PDB entry 7Q37 | X-ray diffraction, 2.25 A resolution | chain A

Chain A:
Name: Bacteriorhodopsin
Source organism: Candidatus Actinomarina minuta
UniProt: S5DM51 (S5DM51_9ACTN); numbering as in UniProt (aligned over 1-220)
Chain sequence (220 residues; each row starts with the number of its first residue):
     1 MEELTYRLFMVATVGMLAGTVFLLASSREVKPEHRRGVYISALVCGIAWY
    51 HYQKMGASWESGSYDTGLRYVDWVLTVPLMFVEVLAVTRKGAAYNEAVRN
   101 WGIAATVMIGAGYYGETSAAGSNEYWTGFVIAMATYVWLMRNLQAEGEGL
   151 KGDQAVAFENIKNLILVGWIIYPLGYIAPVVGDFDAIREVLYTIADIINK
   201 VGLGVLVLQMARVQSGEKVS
Disordered / not traced: 218-220
Covalent attachments: retinal (RET) linked to Lys200
Modified positions: Met1 (N-formylmethionine; FME)
Small-molecule neighbours:
  - krypton (KR), molecule 1: Thr5, Leu8, Phe9, Glu189, Val190, Thr193
  - krypton (KR), molecule 2: Arg7, Leu8, Val11
  - krypton (KR), molecule 3: Leu8, Val11, Ala12, Thr193, Ile197
  - krypton (KR), molecule 4: Val11, Gly15, Ile197
  - krypton (KR), molecule 5: Gly19, Phe22, Leu23, Val201, Gly204, Val205
  - krypton (KR), molecule 6: Phe22, Ala25, Ser26
  - krypton (KR), molecule 7: Arg36, Gly37, Ile40, Glu83, Ala86
  - krypton (KR), molecule 8: Ser41, Val44, Cys45, Glu83, Leu203, Gly204
  - krypton (KR), molecule 9: Pro78, Phe81, Val82, Val98, Trp101, Gly102
  - krypton (KR), molecule 10: Phe81, Trp101, Leu139, Met140, Leu143, Ile165
  - krypton (KR), molecule 11: Glu83, Val84, Val87, Ile161, Val207
  - krypton (KR), molecule 12: Met108, Tyr136, Leu139, Met140, Trp169
  - krypton (KR), molecule 13: Trp126, Phe129, Val130
  - krypton (KR), molecule 14: Phe129, Val130, Met133
  - krypton (KR), molecule 15: Ala178, Val181, Phe184
  - eicosane (LFA), molecule 1: Gly15, Ala18, Gly19, Phe22, Ile197, Val201
  - eicosane (LFA), molecule 2: Thr20, Leu24, Tyr39, Ala42, Leu43, Gly46, Ile47, Trp49, Tyr50, His51, Leu75
  - eicosane (LFA), molecule 3: Leu24, Ser27, Arg28, Arg35, Tyr39
  - eicosane (LFA), molecule 4: Gly67, Tyr70, Val71, Val74, Thr106, Ile109, Gly110, Tyr113
  - eicosane (LFA), molecule 5: Val71, Val74, Leu75
  - eicosane (LFA), molecule 6: Val74, Leu75, Pro78, Thr106
  - eicosane (LFA), molecule 7: Pro78, Leu79, Val82, Val98, Gly102, Ile103, Thr106
  - eicosane (LFA), molecule 8: Asn100, Ile103, Ala104, Ile131, Ala134, Thr135, Trp138
  - eicosane (LFA), molecule 9: Val107, Gly110, Ala111, Tyr114, Thr127, Ile131
  - eicosane (LFA), molecule 10: Val130, Met133, Ala134, Val137
  - eicosane (LFA), molecule 11: Met133, Tyr136, Val137, Met140, Arg141, Gln144
  - eicosane (LFA), molecule 12: Asn160, Asn163, Leu164, Val167, Ile171, Ile198, Leu206, Gln209
  - eicosane (LFA), molecule 13: Leu164, Ile198, Gly202, Val205, Leu206
  - retinal (RET): Tyr70, Trp73, Thr76, Val77, Met80, Met108, Ile109, Gly112, Phe129, Ala132, Met133, Tyr136, Trp169, Tyr172, Pro173, Tyr176, Tyr192, Asp196

Summary:
Ligands of chain A: 13 copies of eicosane and 15 copies of krypton. Retinal is covalently linked to Lys200.
Chain A is Bacteriorhodopsin (Candidatus Actinomarina minuta); the structure, Crystal structure of proton pump
MAR rhodopsin pressurized with krypton, was determined by X-ray diffraction together with 7Q35, 7Q36 and 7Q38
from the same study.
